PDB entry 7X38 | electron microscopy, 3.52 A resolution | chains H and B of the 5 polymer chains in the assembly

# Chain H
Name: 8A10 heavy chain
From: Mus musculus
Chain sequence (118 residues; each row starts with the number of its first residue):
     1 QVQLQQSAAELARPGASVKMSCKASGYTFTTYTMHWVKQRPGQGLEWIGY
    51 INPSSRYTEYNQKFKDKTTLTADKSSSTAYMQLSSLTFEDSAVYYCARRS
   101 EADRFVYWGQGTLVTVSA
Unresolved in the structure: 1
Disulfide bonds: Cys22-Cys96

# Chain B
Name: VP2
From: Coxsackievirus B1
UniProt: A0A2S0RQC2 (A0A2S0RQC2_9ENTO); residues 1-263 here correspond to UniProt positions 70-332 (UniProt number = residue number + 69)
Chain sequence (263 residues; each row starts with the number of its first residue):
     1 SPSAEECGYSDRVRSITLGNSTITTQECANVVVGYGVWPEYLKDNEATAE
    51 DQPTQPDVATCRFYTLESVQWMKNSAGWWWKLPDALSQMGLFGQNMQYHY
   101 LGRTGYTIHVQCNASKFHQGCLLVVCVPEAEMGCSNLNNTPEFSELSGGD
   151 SARMFTDTQVGESNAKKVQTAVWNAGMGVGVGNLTIFPHQWINLRTNNSA
   201 TLVMPYINSVPMDNMFRHNNLTLMIIPFVPLNYSEGSSPYVPITVTIAPM
   251 CAEYNGLRLASNQ
Unresolved in the structure: 1-13, 27-29, 43-50, 258-263

# Chain H / chain B interface
Residue-residue contacts (9):
  Tyr50(H) with Glu162(B)
  Asn52(H) with Gln159(B), hydrogen bond
  Ser55(H) with Gln159(B), hydrogen bond
  Tyr57(H) with Gln159(B); Gly161(B)
  Glu59(H) with Gly161(B); Glu162(B), hydrogen bond (side chain-backbone); Ser163(B), hydrogen bond (side chain-backbone)
  Arg99(H) with Glu162(B), salt bridge
Also at the interface, not in a pair above, chain H (7 interface residues in all): Ala102
Also at the interface, not in a pair above, chain B (6 interface residues in all): Leu137, Val160

# Overview
Chain H and chain B form an interface of 7 and 6 residues respectively; the contacts include 4 hydrogen bonds
and 1 salt bridge. Among the polar pairs are Arg99(H)-Glu162(B), Asn52(H)-Gln159(B) and Ser55(H)-Gln159(B).
Here chain H is 8A10 heavy chain (Mus musculus) and chain B is VP2 (Coxsackievirus B1). Entry 7X38 (Cryo-EM
structure of Coxsackievirus B1 empty particle in complex with nAb 8A10 (CVB1-E:8A10)) was determined by
electron microscopy, deposited together with 7X2G, 7X2I, 7X2O, 7X2T, 7X2W, 7X35 and 7 further entries.
